PDB entry 9GFM | electron microscopy, 3.80 A resolution | chains K and S of the 11 polymer chains in the assembly

== Chain K ==
Molecule: Nucleosomal DNA strand 1
Sequence (139 nucleotides; numbered -57 to 81; the number before each row is that of its first residue; numbers below 1 keep their minus sign (DA-57 is residue -57)):
   -57 ACATGCACAG GATGTATATA TCTGACACGT GCCTGGAGAC TAGGGAGTAA TCCCCTTGGC
     3 GGTTAAAACG CGGGGGACAG CGCGTACGTG CGTTTAAGCG GTGCTAGAGC TGTCTACGAC
    63 CAATTGAGCG GCCTCGGCA

== Chain S ==
Molecule: Histone H2A type 1-B/E
From: Homo sapiens
UniProtKB: P04908 (H2A1B_HUMAN); residues 8-118 here correspond to UniProt positions 9-119 (UniProt number = residue number + 1)
Amino-acid sequence (111 residues; row label = number of the first residue in the row):
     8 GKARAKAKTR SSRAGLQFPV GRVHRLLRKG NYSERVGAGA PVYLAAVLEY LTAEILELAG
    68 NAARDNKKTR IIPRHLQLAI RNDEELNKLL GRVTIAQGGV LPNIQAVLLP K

== Chain K / chain S interface ==
Residue-residue contacts (16):
  DT36(K) - Arg42(S)  base contact
  DT37(K) - Arg42(S)  sugar contact
  DT37(K) - Gly44(S)  phosphate contact
  DT37(K) - Ala45(S)  hydrogen bond to the phosphate
  DA38(K) - Arg35(S)  phosphate contact
  DA38(K) - Arg42(S)  phosphate contact
  DA38(K) - Val43(S)  hydrogen bond to the phosphate
  DG45(K) - Lys13(S)  phosphate contact
  DC46(K) - Thr16(S)  phosphate contact
  DT47(K) - Arg29(S)  hydrogen bond to the phosphate
  DA48(K) - Arg29(S)  salt bridge to the phosphate
  DT57(K) - Thr76(S)  hydrogen bond to the phosphate
  DA58(K) - Lys75(S)  phosphate contact
  DA58(K) - Thr76(S)  hydrogen bond to the phosphate
  DA58(K) - Arg77(S)  hydrogen bond to the phosphate
  DC59(K) - Lys75(S)  salt bridge to the phosphate
Other interface residues (no listed pair), chain S (13 interface residues in all): His31, Glu41

== Summary ==
10 residues of chain K and 13 residues of chain S are in contact, with 6 hydrogen bonds and 2 salt bridges.
Polar contacts include DT37(K)-Ala45(S), DA38(K)-Val43(S) and DT47(K)-Arg29(S).
Chain K is Nucleosomal DNA strand 1 and chain S is Histone H2A type 1-B/E (Homo sapiens); the structure,
CryoEM structure of the human INO80 core-nucleosome complex state N-7, was determined by electron microscopy.
